1PBX - chains A and B; structure by X-ray diffraction, 2.50 A resolution.

# Chain A
Protein: Hemoglobin (carbonmonoxy) (alpha chain)
Organism: Trematomus bernacchii
UniProt: P80043 (HBA_PAGBE); numbering as in UniProt (aligned over 1-142)
Amino-acid sequence (143 residues; numbered 0 to 142; the number before each row is that of its first residue; numbering starts at 0):
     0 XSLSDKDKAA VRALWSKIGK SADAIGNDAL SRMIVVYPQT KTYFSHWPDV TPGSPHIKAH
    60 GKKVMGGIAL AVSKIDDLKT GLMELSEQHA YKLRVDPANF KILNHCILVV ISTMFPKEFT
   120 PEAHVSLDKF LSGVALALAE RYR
Modified residues: ACE (acetyl group) at position 0
Metal / ion sites: heme Fe: H88 (together with carbon monoxide)
Ligand contacts:
  - carbon monoxide (CMO): L29, F43, H59, V63, H88
  - carbon monoxide / heme: L29, M32, T39, Y42, F43, H45, W46, H59, K62, V63, G66, I67, L84, Q87, H88, L92, V94, N98, F99, L102, N103, L137
  - heme (HEM): M32, T39, Y42, F43, H45, W46, H59, K62, V63, G66, I67, L84, Q87, H88, L92, V94, N98, F99, L102, N103, L137
Curated features (UniProtKB/Swiss-Prot):
  - binding site (O2): H59
  - binding site (heme b): H88
  - modified residue: S1 (N-acetylserine)

# Chain B
Protein: Hemoglobin (carbonmonoxy) (beta chain)
Organism: Trematomus bernacchii
UniProt: P80044 (HBB_PAGBE); residue numbers follow UniProt; this construct covers 1-146
Amino-acid sequence (146 residues; row label = number of the first residue in the row):
     1 VEWTDKERSI ISDIFSHMDY DDIGPKALSR CLIVYPWTQR HFSGFGNLYN AEAIIGNANV
    61 AAHGIKVLHG LDRGVKNMDN IAATYADLST LHSEKLHVDP DNFKLLSDCI TIVLAAKMGH
   121 AFTAETQGAF QKFLAVVVSA LGKQYH
Metal / ion sites: heme Fe: H92 (together with carbon monoxide)
Ligand contacts:
  - carbon monoxide (CMO): L28, F42, H63, V67, H92, L106
  - heme (HEM): T38, H41, F42, F45, H63, K66, V67, G70, L71, L88, L91, H92, L96, V98, N102, F103, L106, L141

# Chain A / chain B interface
Contacting residue pairs (31):
  R31(A) with F122(B), hydrogen bond (side chain-backbone); T123(B); Q127(B), hydrogen bond
  V35(A) with A124(B); Q127(B); G128(B); Q131(B)
  Y36(A) with Q131(B), hydrogen bond
  H104(A) with D108(B), salt bridge; Q131(B), hydrogen bond
  V108(A) with A115(B); Q127(B)
  S111(A) with I112(B), hydrogen bond (side chain-backbone); A115(B); A116(B)
  T112(A) with A115(B); G119(B), hydrogen bond (side chain-backbone)
  M113(A) with H120(B)
  P115(A) with A116(B)
  F118(A) with R30(B), hydrogen bond (backbone-side chain); I112(B), hydrophobic
  T119(A) with R30(B)
  P120(A) with R30(B)
  E121(A) with A51(B); E52(B); I55(B)
  H123(A) with R30(B), hydrogen bond; V34(B); I112(B)
  V124(A) with I33(B), hydrophobic
  D127(A) with Y35(B)
Interface residues without a listed pair, chain A (19 interface residues in all): V34, C105, L107
Interface residues without a listed pair, chain B (20 interface residues in all): T111

# Summary
Chain A and chain B form an interface of 19 and 20 residues respectively, with 8 hydrogen bonds and 1 salt
bridge. Among the polar pairs are H104(A)-D108(B), R31(A)-F122(B) and R31(A)-Q127(B). Ligands of chain A:
heme, carbon monoxide and carbon monoxide / heme.
Chain A is Hemoglobin (carbonmonoxy) (alpha chain) and chain B is Hemoglobin (carbonmonoxy) (beta chain), both
from Trematomus bernacchii; the structure, Haemoglobin of the antarctic fish pagothenia bernacchii: amino acid
sequence, oxygen equilibria and crystal structure of ..., was determined by X-ray diffraction.
